4O4J - chains A and E of the 6 polymer chains in the assembly; structure by X-ray diffraction, 2.20 A resolution.

Chain A:
Molecule: Tubulin alpha-1B chain
From: Bos taurus
Reference sequence: P81947 (TBA1B_BOVIN); residue numbers follow UniProt; this construct covers 1-451
Amino-acid sequence (451 residues; row label = number of the first residue in the row):
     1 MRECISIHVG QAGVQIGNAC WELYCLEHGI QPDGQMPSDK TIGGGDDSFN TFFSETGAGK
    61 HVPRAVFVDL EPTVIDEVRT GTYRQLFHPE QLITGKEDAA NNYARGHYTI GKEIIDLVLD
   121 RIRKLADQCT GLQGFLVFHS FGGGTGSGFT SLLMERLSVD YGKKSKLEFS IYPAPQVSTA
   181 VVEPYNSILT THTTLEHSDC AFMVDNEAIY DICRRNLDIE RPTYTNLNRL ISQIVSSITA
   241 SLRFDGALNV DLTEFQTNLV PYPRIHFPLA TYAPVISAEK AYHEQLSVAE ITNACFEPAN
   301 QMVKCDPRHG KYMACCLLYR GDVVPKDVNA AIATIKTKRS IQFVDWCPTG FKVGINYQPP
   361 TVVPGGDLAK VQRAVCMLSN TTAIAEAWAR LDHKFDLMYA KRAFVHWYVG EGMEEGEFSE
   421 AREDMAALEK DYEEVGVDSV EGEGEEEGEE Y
Disordered / not traced: 440-451
Ion coordination: Ca2+: Asp39, Thr41, Gly44, Glu55
Small-molecule neighbours: GTP (guanosine-5'-triphosphate): Gly10, Gln11, Ala12, Gln15, Ile16, Asp69, Asp98, Ala99, Ala100, Asn101, Ser140, Gly142, Gly143, Gly144, Thr145, Gly146, Ile171, Pro173, Val177, Ser178, Thr179, Glu183, Asn206, Tyr224, Leu227, Asn228, Ile231

Chain E:
Molecule: Stathmin-4
From: Rattus norvegicus
Reference sequence: P63043 (STMN4_RAT); residues 5-145 here correspond to UniProt positions 49-189 (UniProt number = residue number + 44)
Amino-acid sequence (143 residues; each row starts with the number of its first residue):
     3 MADMEVIELN KCTSGQSFEV ILKPPSFDGV PEFNASLPRR RDPSLEEIQK KLEAAEERRK
    63 YQEAELLKHL AEKREHEREV IQKAIEENNN FIKMAKEKLA QKMESNKENR EAHLAAMLER
   123 LQEKDKHAEE VRKNKELKEE ASR
Disordered / not traced: 3-5, 29-43, 144-145
Differences from the reference sequence: cloning artifact (3-4)
Curated features (UniProtKB/Swiss-Prot):
  - modified residue: Ser46 (Phosphoserine)

Chain A / chain E interface:
Contacting residue pairs (58):
  His107(A) - Leu54(E)
  Tyr108(A) - Leu54(E)  hydrophobic
  Tyr108(A) - Ala57(E)  hydrophobic
  Thr109(A) - Arg61(E)  hydrogen bond
  Lys112(A) - Glu58(E)  salt bridge
  Leu152(A) - Leu54(E)  hydrophobic
  Glu155(A) - Ile50(E)
  Arg156(A) - Leu47(E)
  Arg156(A) - Ile50(E)
  Arg156(A) - Gln51(E)
  Val159(A) - Pro45(E)
  Val159(A) - Ile50(E)  hydrophobic
  Glu196(A) - Asp44(E)
  Asp245(A) - Cys14(E)
  Asp245(A) - Ser16(E)
  Ala247(A) - Asn12(E)
  Ala247(A) - Ser19(E)
  Leu248(A) - Ser19(E)
  Pro325(A) - Gln18(E)
  Pro325(A) - Phe20(E)  hydrophobic
  Asn329(A) - Met6(E)
  Asn329(A) - Val8(E)
  Asn329(A) - Phe20(E)
  Asn329(A) - Val22(E)
  Ile332(A) - Val22(E)  hydrophobic
  Lys336(A) - Leu24(E)
  Asp345(A) - Pro27(E)
  Asp345(A) - Ser28(E)  hydrogen bond (backbone-backbone)
  Cys347(A) - Pro27(E)
  Pro348(A) - Lys25(E)
  Pro348(A) - Pro27(E)
  Thr349(A) - Ile23(E)
  Thr349(A) - Leu24(E)  hydrogen bond (backbone-backbone)
  Thr349(A) - Lys25(E)  hydrogen bond (backbone-backbone)
  Gly350(A) - Val22(E)
  Phe351(A) - Glu21(E)
  Phe351(A) - Val22(E)  hydrogen bond (backbone-backbone)
  Phe351(A) - Leu24(E)  hydrophobic
  Lys352(A) - Phe20(E)
  Lys352(A) - Glu21(E)  salt bridge
  Val353(A) - Ser19(E)
  Val353(A) - Phe20(E)  hydrogen bond (backbone-backbone)
  Gly354(A) - Gln18(E)
  Ile355(A) - Gly17(E)
  Ile355(A) - Gln18(E)  hydrogen bond (backbone-backbone)
  Asn356(A) - Ser16(E)
  Tyr357(A) - Thr15(E)
  Tyr357(A) - Ser16(E)  hydrogen bond (backbone-backbone)
  Tyr357(A) - Gly17(E)
  Tyr357(A) - Gln18(E)  hydrogen bond
  Val409(A) - Gln64(E)  hydrogen bond (backbone-side chain)
  Gly410(A) - Arg61(E)
  Gly410(A) - Gln64(E)
  Glu411(A) - Arg61(E)  hydrogen bond (backbone-side chain)
  Gly412(A) - Ala57(E)
  Gly412(A) - Arg60(E)  hydrogen bond (backbone-side chain)
  Gly412(A) - Arg61(E)
  Glu414(A) - Arg60(E)  salt bridge
Also at the interface, not in a pair above, chain A (40 interface residues in all): Ser158, His197, Gly246, Val328, Ala333, Trp346, Met413
Also at the interface, not in a pair above, chain E (33 interface residues in all): Leu11, Pro26, Ser46, Lys53, Glu55

Overview:
Chain A and chain E form an interface of 40 and 33 residues respectively; the contacts include 12 hydrogen
bonds and 3 salt bridges. Polar contacts include Lys112(A)-Glu58(E), Lys352(A)-Glu21(E) and
Glu414(A)-Arg60(E). Ligands of chain A: GTP. Asp39(A), Thr41(A), Gly44(A) and Glu55(A) form the Ca2+ site.
Chain A is Tubulin alpha-1B chain (Bos taurus) and chain E is Stathmin-4 (Rattus norvegicus); the structure,
Tubulin-Peloruside A complex, was determined by X-ray diffraction (same publication as 4O4L, 4O4I and 4O4H).
